4TWN - chain A; structure by X-ray diffraction, 1.71 A resolution.

== Chain A ==
Name: Ephrin type-A receptor 3
Source organism: Homo sapiens
Notes: EC 2.7.10.1; fragment: Kinase domain
UniProt: P29320 (EPHA3_HUMAN); residues 609-947 here = UniProt positions 609-947
Chain sequence (361 residues; row label = number of the first residue in the row):
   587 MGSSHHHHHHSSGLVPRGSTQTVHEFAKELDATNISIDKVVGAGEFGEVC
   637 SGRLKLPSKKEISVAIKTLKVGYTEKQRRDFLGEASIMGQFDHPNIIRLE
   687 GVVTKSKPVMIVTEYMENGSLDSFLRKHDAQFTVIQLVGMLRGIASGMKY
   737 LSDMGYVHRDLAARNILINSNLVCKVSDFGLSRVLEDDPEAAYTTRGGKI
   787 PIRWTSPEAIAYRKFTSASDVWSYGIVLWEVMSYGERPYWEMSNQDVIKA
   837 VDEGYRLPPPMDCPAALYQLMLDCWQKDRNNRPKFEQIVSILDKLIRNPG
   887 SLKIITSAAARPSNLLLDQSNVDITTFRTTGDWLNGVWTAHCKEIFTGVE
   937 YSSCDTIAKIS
Disordered / not traced: 587-607, 770-784, 894-899, 905-947
Sequence notes: initiating methionine (587); expression tag (588-608)
Ligand contacts: Birb796 (B96; 1-(5-tert-butyl-2-P-tolyl-2H-pyrazol-3-yl)-3-[4-(2-morpholin-4-yl-ethoxy)-naphthalen-1-yl]-urea): Val635, Ala651, Ile652, Lys653, Glu670, Ile673, Met674, Phe677, Ile682, Ile683, Ile697, Thr699, Tyr701, Met702, Gly705, Leu737, Tyr742, His744, Leu753, Val762, Ser763, Asp764, Phe765, Leu767, Ser768
UniProt features mapped onto this chain:
  - active site: Asp746 (Proton acceptor)
  - binding site (ATP): Gly628 to Gly633, Lys653, Glu700 to Ser706, Arg750, Asn751
  - modified residue (Phosphotyrosine): Tyr701, Tyr779, Tyr937
  - natural variant: Ile621 (I621L: In a colorectal cancer sample), Thr660 (T660K: In a lung carcinoma sample), Gly766 (G766E: In a lung adenocarcinoma sample), Asp806 (D806N: In a colorectal cancer sample), Thr933 (T933M: In a lung carcinoma sample)
  - mutagenesis: Tyr742 (Y742F: Full kinase activity; when associated with F-596 and F-602), Ser768 (S768A: Full kinase activity; when associated with F-596 and F-602)
Reported in the primary citation:
  - conformationally variable residues (side-chain flip): Phe765
  - binding site for Birb796: Met702

== Summary ==
Ligands of chain A: Birb796. UniProt lists active-site residue Asp746, 16 ATP-binding residues and 2
mutagenesis sites. The paper reports a binding site for Birb796 at Met702; conformational variability at
Phe765.
Chain A is Ephrin type-A receptor 3 (Homo sapiens); the structure, Human EphA3 Kinase domain in complex with
Birb796, was determined by X-ray diffraction together with 4TWO from the same study.
